Entry 8GA8 (electron microscopy, 3.50 A resolution); this record covers chains H and G of the 10 polymer chains in the assembly.

[Chain H]
Molecule: Transcriptional regulatory protein SDS3
Source organism: Saccharomyces cerevisiae
UniProtKB: P40505 (SDS3_YEAST); numbering as in UniProt (aligned over 1-327)
Sequence (327 residues; numbered 1 to 327; the number before each row is that of its first residue):
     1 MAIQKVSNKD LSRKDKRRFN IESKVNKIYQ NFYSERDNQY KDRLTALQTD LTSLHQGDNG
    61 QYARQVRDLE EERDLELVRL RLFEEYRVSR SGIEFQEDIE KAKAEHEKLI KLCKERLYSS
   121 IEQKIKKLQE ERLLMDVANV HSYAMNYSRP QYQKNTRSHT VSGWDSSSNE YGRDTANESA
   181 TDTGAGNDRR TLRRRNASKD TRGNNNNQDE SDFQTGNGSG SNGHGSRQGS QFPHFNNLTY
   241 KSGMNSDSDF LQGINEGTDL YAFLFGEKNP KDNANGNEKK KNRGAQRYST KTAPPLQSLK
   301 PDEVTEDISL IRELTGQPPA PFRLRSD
Unresolved in the structure: 1-10, 118-290
Swiss-Prot annotation at these positions:
  - modified residue (Phosphoserine): S166, S211

[Chain G]
Molecule: Transcriptional regulatory protein DEP1
Source organism: Saccharomyces cerevisiae
UniProtKB: P31385 (DEP1_YEAST); residues 1-405 here = UniProt positions 1-405
Sequence (405 residues; each row starts with the number of its first residue):
     1 MSQQTPQESE QTTAKEQDLD QESVLSNIDF NTDLNHNLNL SEYCISSDAG TEKMDSDEEK
    61 SLANLPELKY APKLSSLVKQ ETLTESLKRP HEDEKEAIDE AKKMKVPGEN EDESKEEEKS
   121 QELEEAIDSK EKSTDARDEQ GDEGDNEEEN NEEDNENENE HTAPPALVMP SPIEMEEQRM
   181 TALKEITDIE YKFAQLRQKL YDNQLVRLQT ELQMCLEGSH PELQVYYSKI AAIRDYKLHR
   241 AYQRQKYELS CINTETIATR TFIHQDFHKK VTDLRARLLN RTTQTWYDIN KERRDMDIVI
   301 PDVNYHVPIK LDNKTLSCIT GYASAAQLCY PGEPVAEDLA CESIEYRYRA NPVDKLEVIV
   361 DRMRLNNEIS DLEGLRKYFH SFPGAPELNP LRDSEINDDF HQWAQ
Unresolved in the structure: 1-220, 300-387
Swiss-Prot annotation at these positions:
  - modified residue (Phosphoserine): S56, S120, S370

[How chain H and chain G interact]
Residue-residue contacts - 50 pairs, chain H then chain G:
  R36(H) with M296(G)
  Y40(H) with I289(G), hydrophobic; R293(G), hydrogen bond (backbone-side chain)
  K41(H) with R293(G)
  L44(H) with R293(G)
  L47(H) with T282(G); T285(G); W286(G)
  Q48(H) with W286(G)
  D50(H) with T282(G), hydrogen bond
  L51(H) with L279(G), hydrophobic; T282(G)
  L54(H) with R275(G); L278(G), hydrophobic; L279(G)
  H55(H) with R275(G)
  Y62(H) with R275(G), hydrogen bond; L278(G), hydrophobic
  Q65(H) with L274(G)
  V66(H) with V271(G), hydrophobic
  L69(H) with F267(G); K270(G); V271(G), hydrophobic
  E70(H) with F267(G)
  R73(H) with I263(G)
  E76(H) with I263(G)
  L77(H) with R260(G); I263(G), hydrophobic; H264(G)
  L80(H) with T256(G); T259(G); R260(G)
  F83(H) with E255(G)
  E84(H) with I252(G); T256(G), hydrogen bond
  R87(H) with C251(G); I252(G); E255(G)
  V88(H) with I252(G), hydrophobic
  S91(H) with E248(G)
  F95(H) with R244(G); Q245(G)
  D98(H) with A241(G)
  I99(H) with L238(G), hydrophobic
  H106(H) with I230(G); R234(G)
  I110(H) with Y227(G)
  C113(H) with Y226(G), hydrophobic
  K114(H) with Y227(G)
  L117(H) with E222(G)
Other interface residues (no listed pair), chain H (34 interface residues in all): K103, L109
Other interface residues (no listed pair), chain G (36 interface residues in all): L223, A231, Y242, T283, E292

[Overview]
34 residues of chain H face 36 of chain G across their interface; the contacts include 4 hydrogen bonds. Polar
pairs include Y40(H)-R293(G), D50(H)-T282(G) and Y62(H)-R275(G).
Chain H is Transcriptional regulatory protein SDS3 and chain G is Transcriptional regulatory protein DEP1,
both from Saccharomyces cerevisiae; the structure, Structure of the yeast (HDAC) Rpd3L complex, was determined
by electron microscopy.
